PDB entry 7PAT | electron microscopy, 9.20 A resolution (very low resolution: no residue pairs are listed; an interface is given only as per-side residue counts) | chains y and 3 of the 31 polymer chains in the assembly

Chain y:
Protein: 50S ribosomal protein L32
From: Mycoplasma pneumoniae M129
Reference sequence: P75238 (RL32_MYCPN); numbering as in UniProt (aligned over 1-57)
Sequence (57 residues; each row starts with the number of its first residue):
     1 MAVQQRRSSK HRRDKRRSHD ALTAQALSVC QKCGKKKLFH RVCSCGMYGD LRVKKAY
Disordered / not traced: 1
Disulfide bonds: Cys-33/Cys-45

Chain 3:
Molecule: 23S ribosomal RNA
From: Mycoplasma pneumoniae M129
Sequence (2907 nucleotides; row label = number of the first residue in the row):
     1 UACAAUAAGU UACUAAGGGC UUAUGGUGGA UGCCUUGGCA CUAAUAGGCG AUGAAGGACG
    61 UGUUAACCUG CGAUAAGCUU CGGGUAGGUG GUAAGAACCU CAGAUCCGGA GAUUUCCGAA
   121 UGGAGCAAUC CGGUAGUUGG AAACAGCUAU CAUUAAUUGA UGAAUAAAUA GUCAAUUAAA
   181 GCAAUACGUG GUGAAGUGAA ACAUCUCAGU AGCCACAGGA AAAGAAAACG AAUGUGAUUC
   241 CGUGUGUAGU GGCGAGCGAA AGCGGAACAG GCCAAACUUA UCAUUAGAUA GGGGUUGUAG
   301 GGCUUGCAAU GUGGACUUGA AAACGAUAGA AGAAGCUGUU GGAAAGCAGC GCGCAAAAGG
   361 GUGAUAGCCC CGUAUUUGAA AUUGUUUUCA UACCUAGCGA GAUCCCUGAG UAGCUCGGAA
   421 AACGUUAUUU UGAGUGAAUC UGCCCAGACC AUUGGGUAAG CCUAAAUACU AAUUAGUGAC
   481 CGAUAGCGAA ACAGUACCGU GAGGGAAAGG UGAAAAGAAC CCAGAGAUGG GAGUGAAAUA
   541 GAUUCUGAAA CCAUAUGCCU ACAACGUGUC AGAGCACAUU AAUGUGUGAU GGCGUGCGUU
   601 UUGAAGUAUG AGCCGGCGAG UUAUGAUAGC AAGCGUUAGU UAACCAGGAG AUGGGGAGCU
   661 GUAGCGAAAG CGAGUUUUAA AAGAGCGUUU GUUUGUUAUU AUAGACCCGA AACGGGUUGA
   721 GCUAGUCAUG AGCAGGUUGA AGGUUGAGUA ACAUCAACUG GAGGACCGAA CCGACUCUCG
   781 UUGAAACGAU AGCGGAUGAC UUGUGAUUAG GGGUGAAAUU CCAAUCGAAA UCCGUGAUAG
   841 CUGGUUCUCG UCGAAAUAGC UUUAAGGCUA GCGUGAGAUC ACAAAUAAGU GGAGGUAAAG
   901 CUACUGAAUG UAUGAUGGCG CCACCUAGGC GUACUGAAUA CAAUUAAACU CUGAAUGCCA
   961 UUUAUUUUAU UCUCGCAGUC AGACAGUGGG GGAUAAGCUU CAUUGUCAAG AGGGGAAGAG
  1021 CCCAGAUCAU UAAAUAAGGU CCCCAAAAUA UACUAAGUGG AAAAGGAUGU GAAAGUGCUA
  1081 AAACAGCAAG GAUGUUGGCU UAGAAGCAGC CAUCGUUUAA AGAGUGCGUA ACAGCUCACU
  1141 UGUCGAGUGU UUUUGCGCCG AAGAUGUAAC GGGGCUAAGU AUAUUACCGA AUUUAUGGAU
  1201 AAGAUUUAUA UCUUGUGGUA GACGAGCGUU GUAUUGGAGU UGAAGUCAAA GCGUGAGCAU
  1261 UGGUGGAUCC AAUACAAGUG AGAAUGCCGG CAUGAGUAAC GCUUGGGAGU GAGAAUCUCC
  1321 CAAACCGAUU GACUAAGGUU UCCUGGACCA GGGUCGUCCU UCCAGGGUUA GUCUGGACCU
  1381 AAGCUGAGGC UGAAAAGCGU AGGCGAUGGA CAACAGGUUA AUAUUCCUGU ACUUACAGUU
  1441 AGACUGAUGG AGUGACAAAG AAGGUUUUCC ACCCCCAUAA UUGGAUUUGG GGAUAAAUCA
  1501 UAAGGUGGUA CAAUAGGCAA AUCCGUUGUG CAUAACAUUG AGUGAUGAUG UCGAGUGAAU
  1561 GAGUGAUCAA GUAGCGAAGG UGGUAUUAAU CAUGCUUUCA AGAAAAGCUU CUAGGGUUAA
  1621 UCUAGCUGUA ACCAGUACCG AGAACGAACA CACGUAGUCA AGGAGAGGAU CCUAAGGUUA
  1681 GCGAGUGAAC UAUAGCCAAG GAACUCUGCA AAUUAACCCC GUAAGUUAGC GAGAAGGGGU
  1741 GCUUAUGUAA AAGUAAGCCG CAGUGAAGAA CGAGGGGGGA CUGUUUAACU AAAACACAAC
  1801 UCUAUGCCAA ACCGUAAGGU GAUGUAUAUG GGGUGACACC UGCCCAGUGC UGGAAGGUUA
  1861 AAGAAGGAGG UUAGCGCAAG CGAAGCUUUU AACUGAAGCC CCAGUGAACG GCGGCCGUAA
  1921 CUAUAACGGU CCUAAGGUAG CGAAAUUCCU AGUCGGGUAA AUUCCGUCCC GCUUGAAUGG
  1981 UGUAACCAUC UCUUGACUGU CUCGGCUAUA GACUCGGUGA AAUCCAGGUA CGGGUGAAGA
  2041 CACCCGUUAG GCGCAACGGG ACGGAAAGAC CCCGUGAAGC UUUACUGUAG CUUAAUAUUG
  2101 AUCAGGACAU UAUCAUGUAG AGAAUAGGUA GGAGCAAUCG AUGCAAGUUC GCUAGGACUU
  2161 GUUGAUGCGA AAGGUGGAAU ACUACCCUUG GUUGUGUGCU GUUCUAAUUG GUAACUGUUA
  2221 UCCAGUUUCA AGACAGUGUU AGGUGGGCAG UUUGACUGGG GCGGUCGCCU CCUAAAAGGU
  2281 AACGGAGGCG UACAAAGGUA CCUUCAGUAC GGUUGGAAAU CGUAUGUAGA GUGUAAUGGU
  2341 GUAAGGGUGC UUGACUGUGA GACAUACAGG UCGAACAGGU GAGAAAUCAG GUCAUAGUGA
  2401 UCCGGUGGUC CAGUAUGGAA UGGCCAUCGC UCAACGGAUA AAAGCUACUC CGGGGAUAAC
  2461 AGGCUGAUAC UGCCCAAGAG UUCAUAUCGA CGGCAGUGUU UGGCACCUCG AUGUCGACUC
  2521 AUCUCAUCCU CGAGCUGAAG CAGGUUCGAA GGGUUCGGCU GUUCGCCGAU UAAAGAGAUA
  2581 CGUGAGUUGG GUUCAAACCG UCGUGAGACA GGUUGGUCCC UAUCUAUUGU GCCCGUAGGA
  2641 AGAUUGAAGA GUGUUGCUUC UAGUACGAGA GGACCGAAGC GAGGACACCU CUUAUGCUCC
  2701 AGUUGUAGCG CCAGCUGCAC CGCUGGGUAG UAACGUGUCU AUUAGAUAAA CGCUGAAAGC
  2761 AUCUAAGUGU GAAACUAUCU CAAAGAUUAA UCUUCCCAUU UCGCAAGAAA GUAAGAGCCG
  2821 UCAAAGACGA UGACGUUGAU AGGUUACAGG UGUAAGCAUA GUGAUAUGUU GAGCUGAGUA
  2881 AUACUAAUUG CUCGAGGACU UAUUGGA
Disordered / not traced: 1-7, 923-927, 1560-1569, 2901-2907

How chain y and chain 3 interact:
At this resolution (9 A) residue pairs are not listed: 34 residues of chain y and 48 of chain 3 lie at the interface.

Summary:
34 residues of chain y face 48 of chain 3 across their interface.
Chain y is 50S ribosomal protein L32 and chain 3 is 23S ribosomal RNA, both from Mycoplasma pneumoniae M129;
the structure, free 50S in untreated Mycoplasma pneumoniae cells, was determined by electron microscopy,
deposited together with 7OOC, 7OOD, 7P6Z, 7PAH, 7PAI, 7PAJ and 23 further entries.
